PDB entry 9IMZ | electron microscopy, 3.75 A resolution | chains A and B of the 5 polymer chains in the assembly

Chain A (and B):
Name: Codanin-1
From: Homo sapiens
Notes: chain B of this document is another copy of the same molecule, construct and numbering; everything in this record applies to it too
Sequence (1241 residues; numbered 1 to 1241; the number before each row is that of its first residue):
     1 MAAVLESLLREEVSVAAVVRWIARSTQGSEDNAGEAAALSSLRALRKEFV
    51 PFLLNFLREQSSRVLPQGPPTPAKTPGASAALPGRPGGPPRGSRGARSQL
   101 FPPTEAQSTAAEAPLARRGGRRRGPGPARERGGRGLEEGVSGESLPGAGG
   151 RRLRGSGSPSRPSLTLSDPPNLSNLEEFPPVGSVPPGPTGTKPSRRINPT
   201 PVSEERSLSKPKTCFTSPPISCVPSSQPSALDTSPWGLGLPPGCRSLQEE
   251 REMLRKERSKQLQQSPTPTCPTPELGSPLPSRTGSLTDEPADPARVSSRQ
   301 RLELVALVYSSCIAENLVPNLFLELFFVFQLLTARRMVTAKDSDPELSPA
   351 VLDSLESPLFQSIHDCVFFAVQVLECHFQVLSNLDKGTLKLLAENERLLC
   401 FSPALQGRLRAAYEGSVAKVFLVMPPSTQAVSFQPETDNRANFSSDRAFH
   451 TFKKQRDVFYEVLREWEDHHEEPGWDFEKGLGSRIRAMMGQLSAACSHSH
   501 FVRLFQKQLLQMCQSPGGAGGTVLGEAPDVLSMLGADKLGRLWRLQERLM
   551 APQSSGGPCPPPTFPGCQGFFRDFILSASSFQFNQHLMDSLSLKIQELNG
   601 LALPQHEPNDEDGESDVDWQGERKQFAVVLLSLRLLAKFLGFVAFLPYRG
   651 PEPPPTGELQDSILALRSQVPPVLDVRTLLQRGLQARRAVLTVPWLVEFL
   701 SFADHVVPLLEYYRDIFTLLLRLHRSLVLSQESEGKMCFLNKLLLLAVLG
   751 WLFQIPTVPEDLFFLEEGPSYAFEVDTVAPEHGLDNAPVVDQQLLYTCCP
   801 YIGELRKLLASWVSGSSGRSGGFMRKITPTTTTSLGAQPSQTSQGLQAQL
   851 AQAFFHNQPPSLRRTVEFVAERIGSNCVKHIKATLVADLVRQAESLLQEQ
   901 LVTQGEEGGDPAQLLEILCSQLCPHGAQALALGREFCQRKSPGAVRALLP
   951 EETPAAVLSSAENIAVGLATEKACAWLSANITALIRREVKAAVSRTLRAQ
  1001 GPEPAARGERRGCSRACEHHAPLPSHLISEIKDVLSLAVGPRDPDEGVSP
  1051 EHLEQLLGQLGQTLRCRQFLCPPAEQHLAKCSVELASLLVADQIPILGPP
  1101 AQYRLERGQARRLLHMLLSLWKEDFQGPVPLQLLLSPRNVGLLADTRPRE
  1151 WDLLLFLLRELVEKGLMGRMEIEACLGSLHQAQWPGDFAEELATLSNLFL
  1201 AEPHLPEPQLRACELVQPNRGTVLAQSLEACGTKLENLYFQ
Disordered / not traced: 24-32, 69-192, 203-245, 263-286, 338-354, 418-446, 517-537, 607-620, 768-779, 834-1241 (chain B: 26-32, 68-286, 338-354, 418-446, 516-537, 608-620, 771-779, 833-1241)
From the paper describing this entry:
  - self-association interface (contacts with another copy of this molecule); pairs are residue here / residue on that copy: Arg447-Glu652 (salt bridge), Phe581-Phe581 (hydrophobic contact), Met588-Phe581 (hydrophobic contact), Val643-Phe581 (hydrophobic contact), Pro647-Phe581 (hydrophobic contact), Phe581, Pro672
  - mutagenesis - F581E/E652A: unchanged binding to Codanin-1 (chain A)
  - mutagenesis - R195A/R196A, R195A/R196A/L545A/L549A: abolished binding to Histone chaperone ASF1A
  - mutagenesis - R195A/R196A/L254R, L254R, L545A/L549A, R825A/K826A: decreased binding to Histone chaperone ASF1A
  - mutagenesis - L545A/L549A/R825A/K826A: unchanged binding to Histone chaperone ASF1A
  - mutagenesis - R195A/R196A, L545A/L549A, L549R: decreased localization
  - disease-associated variants - P672L: unchanged binding to Codanin-1 (chain A)
  - disease-associated variants - P672L: decreased localization
  - mutagenesis - R195A/R196A, L545A/L549A, L549R: decreased co-localization with Histone chaperone ASF1A
  - mutagenesis - R195A/R196A/L549R: abolished co-localization with Histone chaperone ASF1A

How chain A and chain B interact:
Residue-residue contacts (22):
  Arg447(A) with Glu652(B), salt bridge
  Cys496(A) with Pro651(B)
  Phe581(A) with Phe581(B), hydrophobic; Asn584(B); Met588(B), hydrophobic
  Asn584(A) with Phe581(B)
  Gln585(A) with Tyr648(B)
  Asp589(A) with Tyr648(B), hydrogen bond; Val670(B)
  Ser592(A) with Gln669(B), hydrogen bond
  Leu593(A) with Gln669(B), hydrogen bond (backbone-side chain)
  Pro647(A) with Phe581(B), hydrophobic; Gln582(B)
  Tyr648(A) with Gln585(B); Asp589(B), hydrogen bond
  Glu652(A) with Arg447(B), salt bridge
  Ala665(A) with Leu593(B)
  Leu666(A) with Leu593(B), hydrophobic
  Gln669(A) with Ser592(B), hydrogen bond; Val673(B)
  Val670(A) with Asp589(B)
  Pro672(A) with Pro671(B)
Interface residues without a listed pair, chain A (22 interface residues in all): Ser579, Gln582, His586, Gln596, Pro651, Pro671
Interface residues without a listed pair, chain B (24 interface residues in all): Cys496, Ser579, His586, Gln596, Pro647, Leu659, Leu666, Pro672

Overview:
22 residues of chain A face 24 of chain B across their interface, with 5 hydrogen bonds and 2 salt bridges.
Among the polar pairs are Arg447(A)-Glu652(B), Asp589(A)-Tyr648(B) and Ser592(A)-Gln669(B). From the paper:
R195A/R196A/L254R, L254R and L545A/L549A of chain A, among others, reduce binding to Histone chaperone ASF1A;
a self-association interface involving Arg447(A), Phe581(A) and Met588(A) among others; 11 substitutions were
tested in all.
Chain A and chain B are both Codanin-1 (Homo sapiens); the structure, CODANIN-1 sequesters ASF1 by using a
histone H3 mimic helix to regulate histone supply, was determined by electron microscopy.
